8C8Q - chains A and E of the 13 polymer chains in the assembly; structure by electron microscopy, 3.36 A resolution.

[Chain A]
Protein: Cytochrome c oxidase subunit 1
Source organism: Schizosaccharomyces pombe
Notes: EC 7.1.1.9
UniProtKB: P07657 (COX1_SCHPO); the construct has insertions or renumbered stretches relative to UniProt, so the offset changes along the chain: 1-399 = UniProt 1-399; 401-538 = UniProt 400-537
Amino-acid sequence (538 residues; numbered 1 to 538; the number before each row is that of its first residue):
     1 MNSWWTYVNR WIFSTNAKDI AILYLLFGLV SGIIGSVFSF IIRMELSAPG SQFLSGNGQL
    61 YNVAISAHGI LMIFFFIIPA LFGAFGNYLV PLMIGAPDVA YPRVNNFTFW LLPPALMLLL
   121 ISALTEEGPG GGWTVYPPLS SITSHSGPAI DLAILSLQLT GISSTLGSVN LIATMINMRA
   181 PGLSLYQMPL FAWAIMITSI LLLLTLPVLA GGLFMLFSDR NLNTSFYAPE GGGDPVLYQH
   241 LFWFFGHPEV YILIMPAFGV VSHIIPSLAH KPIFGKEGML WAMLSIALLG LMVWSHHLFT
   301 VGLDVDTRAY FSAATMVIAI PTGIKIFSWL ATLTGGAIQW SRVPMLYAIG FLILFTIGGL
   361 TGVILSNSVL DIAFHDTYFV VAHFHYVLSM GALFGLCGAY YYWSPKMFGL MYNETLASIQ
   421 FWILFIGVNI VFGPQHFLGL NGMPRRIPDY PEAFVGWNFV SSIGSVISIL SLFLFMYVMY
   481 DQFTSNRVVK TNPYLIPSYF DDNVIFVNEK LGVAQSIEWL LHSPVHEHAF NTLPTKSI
Not modelled in the structure: 1
Differences from the reference sequence: insertion (400)
Metal / ion sites: Ca2+: Ala48, Gly50, Pro448; heme a Fe site 1: His68, His385; Cu ion: His247, His296, His297; Mg2+: Asp376 (shared with 1 residue of chain B); heme a Fe site 2 near His383 (its only coordinating residue here)
Small-molecule neighbours:
  - heme a (HEA), molecule 1: Leu25, Leu29, Ser36, Ser39, Ile42, Arg43, Leu46, Tyr61, Ile65, His68, Gly69, Met72, Ile73, Phe76, Ile77, Gly132, Trp133, Tyr378, Phe384, His385, Leu388, Ser389, Leu393, Leu396, Cys397, Tyr400, Leu424, Val428, Val431, Phe432, Gln435, Arg445, Arg446, Ile447, Ser465, Ser468, Leu472, Phe475
  - heme a (HEA), molecule 2: Trp133, Trp243, Val250, Tyr251, Ile254, His296, His297, Thr315, Ile318, Ala319, Thr322, Gly323, Phe355, Thr356, Gly359, Leu360, Gly362, Val363, Leu365, Ser366, Asp371, His375, Val380, His383, Phe384, Val387, Leu388, Arg445
Curated features (UniProtKB/Swiss-Prot):
  - binding site (Ca(2+)): Glu45, Ala48, Gly50, Pro448
  - binding site (Fe(II)-heme a): His68, His385
  - binding site (Cu cation): His247, His296, His297
  - binding site (O2): Tyr251
  - binding site (Mg(2+)): His375, Asp376
  - binding site (heme a3): His383
  - cross-link: His247 to Tyr251 (1'-histidyl-3'-tyrosine (His-Tyr))
What the authors report for this chain:
  - contacts within the chain: His247-Tyr251 (covalent link)

[Chain E]
Protein: Cytochrome c oxidase polypeptide 5, mitochondrial
Source organism: Schizosaccharomyces pombe
UniProtKB: O74988 (COX5_SCHPO); residues 1-186 here = UniProt positions 1-186
Amino-acid sequence (228 residues; each row starts with the number of its first residue):
     1 MYLSKIICKK VPMKLLCTRN AATVSAAATN ALQKEQPSGE AMIARPRLVD LDKRWGIMSQ
    61 EEKDGLITDL YARQKQPWTT LSIEEKKAAY WIAFGEHGPR AFSHISQKTV FWGTVAGLTI
   121 GVVLFGLIRT QAAPSPRTMT REWQEKSNEY MKENKINPIS GEASEGFKGR GQISGGIFSP
   181 SEKDKKENLY FQGGGGGGSA WSHPQFEKGG GSGGGSGGSA WSHPQFEK
Not modelled in the structure: 1-38, 184-228
Differences from the reference sequence: expression tag (187-228)

[How chain A and chain E interact]
Residue-residue contacts - 49 pairs, chain A then chain E:
  Met44(A) with Ile128(E), hydrophobic
  Ser47(A) with Arg129(E), hydrogen bond
  Ala48(A) with Arg129(E)
  Pro49(A) with Pro136(E); Met139(E), hydrophobic
  Ser51(A) with Ala133(E)
  Gln52(A) with Arg129(E), hydrogen bond; Ala132(E); Ala133(E), hydrogen bond (backbone-backbone)
  Phe53(A) with Ile128(E); Gln131(E); Ala132(E), hydrophobic
  Trp340(A) with Gln107(E)
  Arg342(A) with Ser103(E)
  Glu414(A) with Ile105(E)
  Thr415(A) with Ile105(E); Thr109(E)
  Ile419(A) with Val110(E), hydrophobic
  Trp422(A) with Val110(E); Thr114(E)
  Glu452(A) with Thr138(E), hydrogen bond; Met139(E)
  Val455(A) with Ser174(E); Phe178(E), hydrophobic
  Phe459(A) with Phe125(E), hydrophobic; Phe178(E), hydrophobic
  Ser462(A) with Phe125(E)
  Ile463(A) with Val122(E), hydrophobic; Phe125(E), hydrophobic
  Val466(A) with Gly121(E); Phe125(E), hydrophobic
  Leu470(A) with Gly117(E); Ile120(E), hydrophobic; Gly121(E)
  Pro497(A) with Arg100(E)
  Ser498(A) with Arg100(E)
  Tyr499(A) with Phe94(E)
  Phe500(A) with Phe94(E)
  Asp501(A) with Arg100(E), hydrogen bond (backbone-side chain)
  Asp502(A) with Ala93(E)
  Asn503(A) with Ile92(E); Ala93(E), hydrogen bond (side chain-backbone); Gly95(E); His97(E); Pro99(E); Arg100(E), hydrogen bond
  Val504(A) with Tyr71(E)
  Phe506(A) with Pro99(E), hydrophobic
  Val507(A) with Pro99(E), hydrophobic
Interface residues without a listed pair, chain A (39 interface residues in all): Phe40, Gly50, Ser341, Ser418, Ile423, Ile426, Ala453, Ile467, Ile496
Interface residues without a listed pair, chain E (35 interface residues in all): Phe102, Gly113, Leu118, Leu124, Gln172, Ile177

[Overview]
Chain A and chain E form an interface of 39 and 35 residues respectively; the contacts include 7 hydrogen
bonds. Polar contacts include Ser47(A)-Arg129(E), Gln52(A)-Arg129(E) and Glu452(A)-Thr138(E). Ligands of chain
A: heme a. From the paper: contacts within the chain involving His247(A) and Tyr251(A).
Here chain A is Cytochrome c oxidase subunit 1 and chain E is Cytochrome c oxidase polypeptide 5,
mitochondrial, both from Schizosaccharomyces pombe. Entry 8C8Q (Cytochrome c oxidase from Schizosaccharomyces
pombe) was determined by electron microscopy.
